8S8S - chain A; structure by X-ray diffraction, 1.31 A resolution.

Chain A:
Protein: Imidazole glycerol phosphate synthase subunit HisF
Source organism: Thermotoga maritima
Notes: EC 4.3.2.10
UniProt: Q9X0C6 (HIS6_THEMA); numbering as in UniProt (aligned over 2-251)
Chain sequence (251 residues; row label = number of the first residue in the row):
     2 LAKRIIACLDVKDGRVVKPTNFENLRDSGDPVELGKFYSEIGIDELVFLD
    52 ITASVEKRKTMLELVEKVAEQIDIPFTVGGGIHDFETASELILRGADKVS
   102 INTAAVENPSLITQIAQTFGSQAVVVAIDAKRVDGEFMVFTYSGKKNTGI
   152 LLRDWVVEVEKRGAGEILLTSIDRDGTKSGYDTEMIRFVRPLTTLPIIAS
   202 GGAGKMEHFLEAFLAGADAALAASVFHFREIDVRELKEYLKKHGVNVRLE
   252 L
Construct notes: conflict P20 (Gly in Q9X0C6); expression tag (252)
Reported in the primary citation:
  - mutagenesis - T21G, N22A, F23A, G30A: decreased catalytic activity
  - mutagenesis - T21P, E24P, G30P: abolished catalytic activity
  - mutagenesis - F23A (1.8-fold): decreased binding to PrFAR
  - mutagenesis - F23A (1.4-fold): decreased binding to AICAR
  - contacts within the chain: F23-F38 (pi stacking) (citing earlier work)
  - mutagenesis - F23A (1.2-fold): decreased binding to ImGP
  - catalytic residues: D11, D130 (citing earlier work)
  - mutagenesis - K19A, L26A, D28A, F38A: unchanged catalytic activity

Overview:
From the paper: catalytic residues D11 and D130; T21G, N22A and F23A, among others, reduce catalytic activity;
11 substitutions were tested in all.
Chain A is Imidazole glycerol phosphate synthase subunit HisF (Thermotoga maritima); the structure, An
induced-fit motion of a mobile loop, was determined by X-ray diffraction together with 8S8R from the same
study.
